7ZVC - chains A and C; structure by X-ray diffraction, 1.85 A resolution.

# Chain A
Protein: C-terminal peptidase
Organism: Nepenthes ventricosa x Nepenthes alata
Chain sequence (261 residues; row label = number of the first residue in the row; note: 20 numbers in that range are skipped by the numbering (no residue carries them; nothing is unmodelled there)):
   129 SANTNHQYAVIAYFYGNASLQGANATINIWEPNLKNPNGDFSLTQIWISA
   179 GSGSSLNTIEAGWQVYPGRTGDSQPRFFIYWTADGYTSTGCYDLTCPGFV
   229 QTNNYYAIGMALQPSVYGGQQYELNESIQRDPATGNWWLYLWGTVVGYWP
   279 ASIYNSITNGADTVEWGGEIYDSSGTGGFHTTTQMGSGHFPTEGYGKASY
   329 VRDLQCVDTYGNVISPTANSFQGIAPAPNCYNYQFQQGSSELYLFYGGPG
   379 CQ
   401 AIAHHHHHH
Disordered / not traced: 129-131, 409
Disulfide bonds: Cys219-Cys224, Cys358-Cys379
Glycans and other covalent adducts: N-acetylglucosamine (NAG) linked to Asn145, Asn152
Ion coordination: Ni2+: His134, His405 (together with sulfate ion)
Residues lining bound ligands: glycine (GLY): Ser343, Pro344, Thr345, Gln365, Ser368, Leu370
Reported in the primary citation:
  - catalytic residues: Glu188, Glu297
  - catalytic residues: Gln173, Trp175 (proposed by the authors, not directly observed)
  - mutagenesis - Q173A, W175A, E188Q, E297Q: abolished catalytic activity
  - mutagenesis - H134A, Y136A, Y214A: decreased catalytic activity

# Chain C
Protein: Gly-gly-gly-gly
Organism: Nepenthes ventricosa x Nepenthes alata
Chain sequence (4 residues; each row starts with the number of its first residue):
     5 GGGG

# Chain A / chain C interface
Contacting residue pairs - 10 pairs, chain A then chain C:
  Tyr136(A) - Gly8(C)
  Val138(A) - Gly7(C)
  Trp175(A) - Gly6(C)
  Trp175(A) - Gly7(C)
  Ser177(A) - Gly6(C)
  Leu184(A) - Gly5(C)
  Tyr214(A) - Gly6(C)  hydrogen bond (side chain-backbone)
  Glu293(A) - Gly5(C)
  Glu293(A) - Gly6(C)  hydrogen bond (side chain-backbone)
  Glu293(A) - Gly7(C)
Other interface residues (no listed pair), chain A (11 interface residues in all): Phe142, Thr186, Thr291, Ile352

# In short
11 residues of chain A and 4 residues of chain C are in contact, with 2 hydrogen bonds. Polar pairs include
Tyr214(A)-Gly6(C) and Glu293(A)-Gly6(C). The paper reports catalytic residues Glu188(A), Glu297(A) and
Gln173(A) among others; Q173A, W175A and E188Q of chain A, among others, abolish catalytic activity; 7
substitutions were tested in all.
Chain A is C-terminal peptidase and chain C is Gly-gly-gly-gly, both from Nepenthes ventricosa x Nepenthes
alata; the structure, Second crystal form of the mature glutamic-class prolyl-endopeptidase neprosin at 1.85 A
resolution, was determined by X-ray diffraction, deposited together with 7ZU8, 7ZVA and 7ZVB.
